PDB entry 5Z41 | X-ray diffraction, 1.70 A resolution | chain A

== Chain A ==
Molecule: DNA mismatch repair protein MutL
From: Aquifex aeolicus VF5
Notes: fragment: UNP resideus 325-425
UniProt: O67518 (MUTL_AQUAE); residues 2-102 here correspond to UniProt positions 325-425 (UniProt number = residue number + 323)
Chain sequence (102 residues; numbered 1 to 102; the number before each row is that of its first residue):
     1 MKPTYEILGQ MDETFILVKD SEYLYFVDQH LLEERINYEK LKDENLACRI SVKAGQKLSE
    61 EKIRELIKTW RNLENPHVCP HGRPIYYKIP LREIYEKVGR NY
Disordered / not traced: 1-3
Sequence notes: initiating methionine (1)
Metal / ion sites: Zn2+: Glu34, Cys48, Cys79, His81
Residues lining bound ligands:
  - Mg2+ (MG), molecule 1: Glu74, Asn75, Pro76, His77
  - Mg2+ (MG), molecule 2: Asn75, Pro76, His77, Val78

== Summary ==
Chain A binds Mg2+. The Zn2+ site is built by Glu34, Cys48, Cys79 and His81.
Chain A is DNA mismatch repair protein MutL (Aquifex aeolicus VF5); the structure, Aquifex aeolicus MutL
endonuclease domain with a single zinc ion, was determined by X-ray diffraction, deposited together with 5Z42.
